PDB entry 4Z7N | X-ray diffraction, 2.60 A resolution | chains A and H of the 5 polymer chains in the assembly

# Chain A
Protein: Integrin alpha-IIb
Organism: Homo sapiens
UniProt: P08514 (ITA2B_HUMAN); residues 1-455 here correspond to UniProt positions 32-486 (UniProt number = residue number + 31)
Chain sequence (455 residues; numbered 1 to 455; the number before each row is that of its first residue):
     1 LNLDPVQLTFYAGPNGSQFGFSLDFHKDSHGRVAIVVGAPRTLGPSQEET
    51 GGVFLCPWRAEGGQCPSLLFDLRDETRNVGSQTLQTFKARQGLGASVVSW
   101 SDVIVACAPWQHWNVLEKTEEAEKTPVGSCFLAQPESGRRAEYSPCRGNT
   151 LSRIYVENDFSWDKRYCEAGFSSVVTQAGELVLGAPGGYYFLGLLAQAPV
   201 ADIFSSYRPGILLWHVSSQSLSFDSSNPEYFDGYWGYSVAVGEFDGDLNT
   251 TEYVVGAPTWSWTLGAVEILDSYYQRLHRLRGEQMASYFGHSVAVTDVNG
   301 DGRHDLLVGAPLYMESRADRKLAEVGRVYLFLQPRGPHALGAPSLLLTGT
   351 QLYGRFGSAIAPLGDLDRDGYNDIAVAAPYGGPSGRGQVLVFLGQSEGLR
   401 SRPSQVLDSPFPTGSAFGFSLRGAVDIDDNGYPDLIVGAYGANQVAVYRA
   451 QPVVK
Disulfides: Cys56-Cys65, Cys107-Cys130, Cys146-Cys167
Bound ions: Ca2+ site 1: Glu243, Asp245, Asp247, Thr250, Glu252; Ca2+ site 2: Asp297, Asn299, Asp301, Arg303, Asp305; Ca2+ site 3: Asp365, Asp367, Asp369, Tyr371, Asp373; Ca2+ site 4: Asp426, Asp428, Asn430, Tyr432, Asp434
Swiss-Prot annotation at these positions:
  - binding site (Ca(2+)): Glu243, Asp245, Asp247, Thr250, Glu252, Asp297, Asn299, Asp301, Arg303, Asp305, Asp365, Asp367, Asp369, Tyr371, Asp373, Asp426, Asp428, Asn430, Tyr432, Asp434
  - glycosylation (N-linked (GlcNAc...) asparagine): Asn15, Asn249

# Chain H
Protein: Monoclonal antibody 10E5 heavy chain
Organism: Mus musculus
Notes: antibody fragment or engineered binder
Chain sequence (219 residues; row label = number of the first residue in the row):
     1 EVQLQQSGAELVKPGASVKLSCTASGFNIKDTYVHWVKQRPEQGLEWIGR
    51 IDPANGYTKYDPKFQGKATITADTSSNTAYLQLSSLTSEDTAVYYCVRPL
   101 YDYYAMDYWGQGTSVTVSSAKTTAPSVYPLAPVCGDTTGSSVTLGCLVKG
   151 YFPEPVTLTWNSGSLSSGVHTFPAVLQSDLYTLSSSVTVTSSTWPSQSIT
   201 CNVAHPASSTKVDKKIEPR
Disordered / not traced: 135-137
Disulfides: Cys22-Cys96, Cys146-Cys201

# Chain A / chain H interface
Pairs across the interface (23; chain A residue first):
  Arg77(A) with Asp102(H), salt bridge
  Val79(A) with Tyr104(H), hydrophobic
  Gly80(A) with Tyr104(H)
  Gln82(A) with Tyr104(H), hydrogen bond
  Leu84(A) with Tyr104(H)
  Glu117(A) with Lys59(H), salt bridge
  Asn149(A) with Tyr33(H), hydrogen bond; Tyr104(H)
  Ile154(A) with Tyr57(H)
  Glu157(A) with Tyr57(H), hydrogen bond
  Asn158(A) with Tyr57(H), hydrogen bond
  Ser205(A) with Tyr101(H)
  Ser206(A) with Tyr101(H)
  Ile211(A) with Asp102(H)
  Leu213(A) with Asp102(H); Tyr103(H), hydrogen bond (backbone-backbone); Tyr104(H)
  Trp214(A) with Tyr101(H); Tyr103(H)
  His215(A) with Asp31(H); Thr32(H); Tyr101(H), hydrogen bond (backbone-backbone); Tyr103(H)
Other interface residues (no listed pair), chain A (17 interface residues in all): Arg147
Other interface residues (no listed pair), chain H (11 interface residues in all): Pro99, Leu100

# Overview
17 residues of chain A face 11 of chain H across their interface, with 6 hydrogen bonds and 2 salt bridges.
Polar contacts include Arg77(A)-Asp102(H), Glu117(A)-Lys59(H) and Gln82(A)-Tyr104(H). Curated annotation
(UniProt) lists 20 Ca2+-binding residues on chain A.
Chain A is Integrin alpha-IIb (Homo sapiens) and chain H is Monoclonal antibody 10E5 heavy chain (Mus
musculus); the structure, Integrin alphaIIbbeta3 in complex with AGDV peptide, was determined by X-ray
diffraction, deposited together with 5HDB, 4Z7O and 4Z7Q.
